PDB entry 9DND | electron microscopy, 3.10 A resolution | chains A and B of the 4 polymer chains in the assembly

== Chain A ==
Protein: Pseudosymmetric protein nanocages GI4 A Chain
From: synthetic construct
Sequence (225 residues; row label = number of the first residue in the row):
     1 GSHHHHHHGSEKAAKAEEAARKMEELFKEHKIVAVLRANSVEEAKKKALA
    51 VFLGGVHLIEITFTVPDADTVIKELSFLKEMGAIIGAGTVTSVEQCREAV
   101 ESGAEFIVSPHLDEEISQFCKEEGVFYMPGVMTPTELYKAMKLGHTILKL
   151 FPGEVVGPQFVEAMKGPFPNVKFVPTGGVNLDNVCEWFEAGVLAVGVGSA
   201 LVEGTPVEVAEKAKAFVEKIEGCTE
Not modelled in the structure: 1-19, 224-225
Disulfides: C185-C223

== Chain B ==
Protein: Pseudosymmetric protein nanocages GI4 B Chain
From: synthetic construct
Sequence (205 residues; row label = number of the first residue in the row):
     1 MKMEELFKEHKIVAVLRANSVEEAISKALAVFAGGVHLIEITFTVPDADQ
    51 VIKELEFLKEAGAIIGAGTVTSVEQCREAVESGAEFIVSFHLDEEISQFC
   101 KEEGVFYMPGVMTPTELVKAMKLGHTILKLVPGEVVGPQFVEAMKGPFPN
   151 VKFVPTGGVNLDNVCEWFEAGVLAVGVGSALVEGEPAEVAELAIRFVEKI
   201 RGCTE
Not modelled in the structure: 1, 204-205
Disulfides: C165-C203
What the authors report for this chain:
  - conformationally variable residues (loop rearrangement): H91

== Chain A / chain B interface ==
Pairs across the interface (12; chain A residue first):
  M132(A) - M112(B)
  T133(A) - M112(B)
  T133(A) - T113(B)
  T133(A) - E116(B)  hydrogen bond
  P134(A) - F90(B)
  P134(A) - M112(B)
  T135(A) - H91(B)
  T135(A) - E116(B)  hydrogen bond
  Y138(A) - H91(B)
  V156(A) - V135(B)
  A163(A) - E134(B)
  P167(A) - F90(B)  hydrophobic
Other interface residues (no listed pair), chain A (11 interface residues in all): Q159, F160, M164
Other interface residues (no listed pair), chain B (13 interface residues in all): T69, T71, L92, G110, V131, P132

== Summary ==
11 residues of chain A and 13 residues of chain B are in contact; the contacts include 2 hydrogen bonds. Polar
pairs include T133(A)-E116(B) and T135(A)-E116(B). From the paper: conformational variability at H91(B).
Here chain A is Pseudosymmetric protein nanocages GI4 A Chain and chain B is Pseudosymmetric protein nanocages
GI4 B Chain, both from synthetic construct. Entry 9DND (Pseudosymmetric protein nanocage GI4 -F7 (local
refinement)) was determined by electron microscopy (same publication as 9DNE).
